6W2E - chains h and m of the 19 polymer chains in the assembly; structure by electron microscopy, 4.40 A resolution (low resolution: residue-level contacts below are approximate; hydrogen-bond / salt-bridge calls are withheld).

== Chain h ==
Name: Triplex capsid protein 1
From: Epstein-Barr virus (strain B95-8)
UniProtKB: P03187 (TRX1_EBVB9); residues 1-364 here = UniProt positions 1-364
Chain sequence (364 residues; each row starts with the number of its first residue):
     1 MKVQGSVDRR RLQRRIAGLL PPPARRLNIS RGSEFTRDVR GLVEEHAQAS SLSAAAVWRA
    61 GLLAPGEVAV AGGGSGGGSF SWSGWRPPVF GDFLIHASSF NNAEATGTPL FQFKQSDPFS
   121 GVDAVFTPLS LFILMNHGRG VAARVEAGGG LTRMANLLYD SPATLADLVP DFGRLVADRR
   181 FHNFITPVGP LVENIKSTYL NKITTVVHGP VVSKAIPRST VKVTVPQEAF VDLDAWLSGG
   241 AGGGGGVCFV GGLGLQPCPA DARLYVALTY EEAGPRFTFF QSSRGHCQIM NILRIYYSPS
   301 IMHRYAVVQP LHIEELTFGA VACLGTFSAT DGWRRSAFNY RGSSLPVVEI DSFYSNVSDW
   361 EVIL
Unresolved in the structure: 137-148, 239-254

== Chain m ==
Name: Triplex capsid protein 2
From: Epstein-Barr virus (strain B95-8)
UniProtKB: P25214 (TRX2_EBVB9); numbering as in UniProt (aligned over 1-301)
Chain sequence (301 residues; each row starts with the number of its first residue):
     1 MDLKVVVSLS SRLYTDEIAK MQQRIGCILP LASTHGTQNV QGLGLGQVYS LETVPDYVSM
    61 YNYLSDCTLA VLDEVSVDSL ILTKIVPGQT YAIKNKYQPF FQWHGTGSLS VMPPVFGREH
   121 ATVKLESNDV DIVFPMVLPT PIAEEVLQKI LLFNVYSRVV MQAPGNADML DVHMHLGSVS
   181 YLGHHYELAL PEVPGPLGLA LLDNLSLYFC IMVTLLPRAS MRLVRGLIRH EHHDLLNLFQ
   241 EMVPDEIARI DLDDLSVADD LSRMRVMMTY LQSLASLFNL GPRLATAAYS QETLTATCWL
   301 R
Unresolved in the structure: 300-301

== Interface between chain h and chain m ==
Contacting residue pairs - 33 pairs, chain h then chain m:
  Pro23(h) with Met1(m)
  Ala24(h) with Met1(m)
  Arg25(h) with Met1(m); Asp2(m)
  Arg26(h) with Asp2(m)
  Ser83(h) with Met1(m); Gln89(m)
  Arg180(h) with Arg265(m)
  Asn183(h) with Arg265(m)
  Leu255(h) with Gln47(m)
  Pro257(h) with Tyr63(m); Asp66(m); Cys67(m)
  Cys258(h) with Ala32(m)
  Pro259(h) with Asp66(m)
  Arg284(h) with Asp66(m)
  Cys287(h) with Ser276(m); Leu277(m); Leu280(m)
  Gln288(h) with Asn62(m)
  Asn291(h) with Asn204(m)
  Arg294(h) with Asn204(m); Leu207(m); Tyr208(m)
  Leu316(h) with Ile211(m); Thr214(m); Tyr270(m)
  Thr317(h) with Tyr270(m)
  Val362(h) with Tyr208(m); Thr269(m); Tyr270(m); Ser273(m)
  Leu364(h) with Ile211(m)
Also at the interface, not in a pair above, chain h (25 interface residues in all): Gly84, Ala260, Glu314, Trp360, Ile363
Also at the interface, not in a pair above, chain m (30 interface residues in all): Ser33, Thr34, Gly42, Ser65, Thr68, Leu215, Ser262, Val266, Gln272

== In short ==
The interface between chain h and chain m involves 25 residues on one side and 30 on the other.
Here chain h is Triplex capsid protein 1 and chain m is Triplex capsid protein 2, both from Epstein-Barr virus
(strain B95-8). Entry 6W2E (Structures of Capsid and Capsid-Associated Tegument Complex inside the
Epstein-Barr Virus) was determined by electron microscopy together with 6W19 and 6W2D from the same study.
